8EAT - chains b and c of the 15 polymer chains in the assembly; structure by electron microscopy, 3.10 A resolution.

Chain b:
Molecule: V0 assembly protein 1
Source organism: Saccharomyces cerevisiae
UniProtKB: P53262 (VOA1_YEAST); residue numbers follow UniProt; this construct covers 1-265
Amino-acid sequence (265 residues; row label = number of the first residue in the row):
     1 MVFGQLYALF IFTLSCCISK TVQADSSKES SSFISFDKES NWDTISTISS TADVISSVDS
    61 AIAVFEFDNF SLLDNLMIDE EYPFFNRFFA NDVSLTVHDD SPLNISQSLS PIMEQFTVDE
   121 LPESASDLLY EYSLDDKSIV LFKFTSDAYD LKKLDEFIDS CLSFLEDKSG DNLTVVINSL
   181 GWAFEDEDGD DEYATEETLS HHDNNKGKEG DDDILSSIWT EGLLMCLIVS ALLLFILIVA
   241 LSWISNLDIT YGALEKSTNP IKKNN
Disordered / not traced: 1-211, 258-265
Curated features (UniProtKB/Swiss-Prot):
  - motif: Lys262 to Asn265 (ER retention motif)
  - glycosylation (N-linked (GlcNAc...) asparagine): Asn69, Asn104, Asn172

Chain c:
Molecule: V-type proton ATPase subunit c''
Source organism: Saccharomyces cerevisiae
UniProtKB: P23968 (VATO_YEAST); residue numbers follow UniProt; this construct covers 1-213
Amino-acid sequence (213 residues; each row starts with the number of its first residue):
     1 MNKESKDDDM SLGKFSFSHF LYYLVLIVVI VYGLYKLFTG HGSDINFGKF LLRTSPYMWA
    61 NLGIALCVGL SVVGAAWGIF ITGSSMIGAG VRAPRITTKN LISIIFCEVV AIYGLIIAIV
   121 FSSKLTVATA ENMYSKSNLY TGYSLFWAGI TVGASNLICG IAVGITGATA AISDAADSAL
   181 FVKILVIEIF GSILGLLGLI VGLLMAGKAS EFQ
Disordered / not traced: 1-15
Curated features (UniProtKB/Swiss-Prot):
  - site: Glu108 (Essential for proton translocation)
  - mutagenesis: Glu108 (E108D: Partial inactivation; E108L/Q/V: Inactivation)

Chain b / chain c interface:
Contacting residue pairs - 12 pairs, chain b then chain c:
  Asp213(b) - Arg53(c)  hydrogen bond (backbone-side chain)
  Ile214(b) - Lys49(c)  hydrogen bond (backbone-side chain)
  Leu215(b) - Phe50(c)  hydrophobic
  Leu215(b) - Arg53(c)
  Glu221(b) - Arg53(c)  salt bridge
  Leu224(b) - Phe50(c)  hydrophobic
  Met225(b) - Thr54(c)
  Met225(b) - Ser55(c)
  Met225(b) - Met58(c)  hydrophobic
  Ile228(b) - Phe50(c)  hydrophobic
  Leu232(b) - Leu62(c)  hydrophobic
  Trp243(b) - Trp77(c)  hydrophobic
Interface residues without a listed pair, chain b (10 interface residues in all): Val229
Interface residues without a listed pair, chain c (10 interface residues in all): Leu66, Phe80

Summary:
The chain b/chain c interface involves 10 residues from each chain, with 2 hydrogen bonds and 1 salt bridge.
Polar pairs include Glu221(b)-Arg53(c), Asp213(b)-Arg53(c) and Ile214(b)-Lys49(c). UniProt lists one
mutagenesis site on chain c.
Here chain b is V0 assembly protein 1 and chain c is V-type proton ATPase subunit c'', both from Saccharomyces
cerevisiae. Entry 8EAT (Yeast VO missing subunits a, e, and f in complex with Vma12-22p) was determined by
electron microscopy (same publication as 8EAS and 8EAV).
